PDB entry 1S0V | X-ray diffraction, 3.20 A resolution | chains F and A of the 4 polymer chains in the assembly

== Chain F ==
Molecule: 12-nt RNA strand
Sequence (12 nucleotides; row label = number of the first residue in the row; numbers below 1 keep their minus sign (A-3 is residue -3)):
    -3 AACUGCGGCG AU
Not modelled in the structure: -3 to 0
Metal / ion sites: Mg2+: U8 (together with AMP-CPP) (shared with Tyr639(A) of chain A)

== Chain A ==
Name: DNA-directed RNA polymerase
From: Enterobacteria phage T7
Notes: EC 2.7.7.6
UniProtKB: P00573 (RPOL_BPT7); the construct has insertions or renumbered stretches relative to UniProt, so the offset changes along the chain: 1-496 = UniProt 1-496; 498-883 = UniProt 497-882
Chain sequence (883 residues; each row starts with the number of its first residue):
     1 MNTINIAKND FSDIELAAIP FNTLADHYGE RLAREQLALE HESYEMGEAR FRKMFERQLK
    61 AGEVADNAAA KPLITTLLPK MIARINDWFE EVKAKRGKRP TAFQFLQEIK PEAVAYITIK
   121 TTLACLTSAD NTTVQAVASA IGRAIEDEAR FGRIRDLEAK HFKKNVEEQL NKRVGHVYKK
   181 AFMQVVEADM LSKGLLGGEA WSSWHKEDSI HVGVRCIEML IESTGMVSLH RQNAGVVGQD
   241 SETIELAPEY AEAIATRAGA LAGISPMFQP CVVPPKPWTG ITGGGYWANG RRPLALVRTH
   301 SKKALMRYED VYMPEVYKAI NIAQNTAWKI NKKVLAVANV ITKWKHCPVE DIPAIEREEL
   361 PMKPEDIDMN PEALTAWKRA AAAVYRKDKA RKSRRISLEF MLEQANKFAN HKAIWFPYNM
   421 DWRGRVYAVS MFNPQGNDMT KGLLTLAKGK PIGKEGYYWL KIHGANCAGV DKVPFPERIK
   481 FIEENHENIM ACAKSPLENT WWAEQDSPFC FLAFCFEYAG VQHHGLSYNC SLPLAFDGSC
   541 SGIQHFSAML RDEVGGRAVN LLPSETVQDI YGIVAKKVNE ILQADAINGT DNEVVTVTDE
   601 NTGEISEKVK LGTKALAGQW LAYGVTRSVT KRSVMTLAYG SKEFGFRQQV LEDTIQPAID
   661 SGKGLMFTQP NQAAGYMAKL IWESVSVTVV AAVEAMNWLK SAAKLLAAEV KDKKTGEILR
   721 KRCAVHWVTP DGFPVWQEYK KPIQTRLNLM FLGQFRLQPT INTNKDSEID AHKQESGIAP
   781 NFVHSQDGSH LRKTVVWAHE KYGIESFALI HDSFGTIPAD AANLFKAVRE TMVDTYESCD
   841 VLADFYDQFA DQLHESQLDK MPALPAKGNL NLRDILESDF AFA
Not modelled in the structure: 1, 356-371, 757-765
Differences from the reference sequence: insertion (497)
Metal / ion sites: Mg2+: Tyr639 (together with AMP-CPP) (shared with U8(F) of chain F)
Residues lining bound ligands: AMP-CPP (APC; diphosphomethylphosphonic acid adenosyl ester): Lys472, Tyr571, Arg627, Lys631, Arg632, Met635, Thr636, Gln649
What the authors report for this chain:
  - binding site for AMP-CPP: Lys472, Tyr571, Arg627, Lys631, Arg632, Met635
  - Mg2+ coordination: Tyr639
  - binding site for the 18-nt DNA strand: Tyr639, His784
  - specificity-determining residues: Tyr639
  - Mg2+ coordination through a water molecule: Asp471 (proposed by the authors, not directly observed)
  - mutagenesis - Y639F (20-fold): increased catalytic activity on dNTP incorporation (citing earlier work)

== Interface between chain F and chain A ==
Residue-residue contacts - 21 pairs, chain F then chain A:
  C2(F) with Asn171(A), hydrogen bond to the sugar
  G3(F) with Lys172(A), sugar contact; Lys389(A), hydrogen bond to the sugar
  G4(F) with Arg386(A), salt bridge to the phosphate; Lys389(A), sugar contact; Ala390(A), phosphate contact; Ser393(A), hydrogen bond to the sugar
  C5(F) with Ala390(A), sugar contact; Ser393(A), hydrogen bond to the sugar; Arg394(A), phosphate contact
  G6(F) with Arg394(A), salt bridge to the phosphate; Asn437(A), phosphate contact
  A7(F) with Gln435(A), sugar contact; Gly436(A), sugar contact; Asn437(A), sugar contact
  U8(F) with Arg425(A), hydrogen bond to the base; Lys441(A), salt bridge to the phosphate; Tyr639(A), base contact; Ile810(A), sugar contact; His811(A), sugar contact; Asp812(A), hydrogen bond to the sugar
Also at the interface, not in a pair above, chain F (8 interface residues in all): G1
Also at the interface, not in a pair above, chain A (18 interface residues in all): Gln754, His784

== Overview ==
The interface between chain F and chain A involves 8 residues on one side and 18 on the other; the contacts
include 6 hydrogen bonds and 3 salt bridges. Polar contacts include U8(F)-Arg425(A), C2(F)-Asn171(A) and
G3(F)-Lys389(A). The paper reports a binding site for AMP-CPP at Lys472(A), Tyr571(A) and Arg627(A) among
others; Y639F of chain A increases catalytic activity on dNTP incorporation.
Here chain F is a 12-nt RNA strand and chain A is DNA-directed RNA polymerase (Enterobacteria phage T7). Entry
1S0V (Structural basis for substrate selection by T7 RNA polymerase) was determined by X-ray diffraction.
